Entry 5T4O (electron microscopy, 6.90 A resolution (low resolution: residue-level contacts below are approximate; hydrogen-bond / salt-bridge calls are withheld)); this record covers chains I and J of the 22 polymer chains in the assembly.

Chain I (and J):
Protein: ATP synthase subunit b
From: Escherichia coli
Notes: chain J of this document is another copy of the same molecule, construct and numbering; everything in this record applies to it too
UniProt: P0ABA2 (ATPF_ECO57); residue numbers follow UniProt; this construct covers 2-156
Chain sequence (155 residues; row label = number of the first residue in the row):
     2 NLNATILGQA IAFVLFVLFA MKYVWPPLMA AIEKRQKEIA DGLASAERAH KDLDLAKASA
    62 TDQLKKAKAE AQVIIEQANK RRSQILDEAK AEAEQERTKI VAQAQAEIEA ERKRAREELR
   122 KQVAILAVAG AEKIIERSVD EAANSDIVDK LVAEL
Construct notes: conflict Ala21 (Cys in P0ABA2)
From the paper describing this entry:
  - conformationally variable residues (domain motion): Gln106

How chain I and chain J interact:
Contacting residue pairs - 15 pairs, chain I then chain J:
  Glu39(I) - Ile40(J)
  Ile40(I) - Arg36(J)
  Ile40(I) - Ile40(J)
  Gly43(I) - Ile40(J)
  Gly43(I) - Gly43(J)
  Gly43(I) - Leu44(J)
  Ala47(I) - Gly43(J)
  Ala47(I) - Ala47(J)
  Leu54(I) - Leu54(J)
  Ala61(I) - Lys58(J)
  Lys69(I) - Lys69(J)
  Ile76(I) - Ile76(J)
  Val102(I) - Val102(J)
  Ile135(I) - Ala132(J)
  Ile148(I) - Ala143(J)
Also at the interface, not in a pair above, chain I (24 interface residues in all): Leu44, Ser46, Ala50, Lys58, Leu65, Asn80, Arg83, Ala94, Arg98, Ile109, Ser146, Lys151, Val153
Also at the interface, not in a pair above, chain J (23 interface residues in all): Ala50, His51, Thr62, Leu65, Asn80, Ser84, Lys91, Glu95, Gln106, Ile135, Glu142

In short:
24 residues of chain I face 23 of chain J across their interface. From the paper: conformational variability
at Gln106(I).
Both chains are ATP synthase subunit b (Escherichia coli). Entry 5T4O (Autoinhibited E. coli ATP synthase
state 1) was determined by electron microscopy together with 5T4Q and 5T4P from the same study.
